4BDL - chains A and B; structure by X-ray diffraction, 1.75 A resolution.

[Chain A (and B)]
Molecule: Glutamate receptor, ionotropic kainate 2
From: Rattus norvegicus
Notes: fragment: ligand binding domain, residues 429-544, 667-806; chain B of this document is another copy of the same molecule, construct and numbering; everything in this record applies to it too
UniProt: P42260 (GRIK2_RAT); numbering as in UniProt; present here: 429-544, 667-806
Chain sequence (261 residues; each row starts with the number of its first residue; note: 120 numbers in that range are skipped by the numbering (no residue carries them; nothing is unmodelled there)):
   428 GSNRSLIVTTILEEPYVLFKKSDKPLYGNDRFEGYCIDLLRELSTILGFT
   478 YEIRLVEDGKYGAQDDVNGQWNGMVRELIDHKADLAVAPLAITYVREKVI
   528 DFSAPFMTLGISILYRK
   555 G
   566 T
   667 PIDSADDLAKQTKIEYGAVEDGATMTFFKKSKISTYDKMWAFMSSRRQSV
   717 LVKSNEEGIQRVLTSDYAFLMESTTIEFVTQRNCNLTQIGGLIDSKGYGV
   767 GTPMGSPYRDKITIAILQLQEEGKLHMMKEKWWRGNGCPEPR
Disordered / not traced: 428-430, 800-808 (chain B: 428-431, 800-808)
Construct notes: expression tag (428, 807-808); engineered mutation Ala531 (Lys in P42260); linker (555, 566)
Bound ions: Na+ site 1: Glu524, Ile527, Asp528 (shared with Asp776(B) of chain B); Na+ site 2: Asp776 (shared with Glu524(B), Ile527(B), Asp528(B) of chain B)
Residues lining bound ligands: glutamic acid (GLU): Tyr488, Pro516, Leu517, Ala518, Arg523, Val685, Gly688, Ala689, Thr690, Asn721, Met737, Glu738, Tyr764
UniProt features mapped onto this chain:
  - binding site (L-glutamate): Pro516, Ala518, Arg523, Ala689, Thr690, Glu738
  - glycosylation (N-linked (GlcNAc...) asparagine): Asn430, Asn751
  - mutagenesis: Asn751 (N751Q: Loss of glycosylation)
From the paper describing this entry:
  - mutagenesis - K531A: increased signaling in response to kainate
  - binding site for glutamic acid: Arg523, Glu738
  - conformationally variable residues (domain motion, side-chain flip): Lys544, Arg775, Asp776
  - self-association interface (contacts with another copy of this molecule); pairs are residue here / residue on that copy: Arg775-Arg775
  - Na+ coordination: Asp776

[How chain A and chain B interact]
Residue-residue contacts (35; chain A residue first):
  Ile519(A) - Leu783(B)  hydrophobic
  Thr520(A) - Leu783(B)
  Thr520(A) - Glu787(B)
  Tyr521(A) - Ile780(B)  hydrophobic
  Tyr521(A) - Leu783(B)
  Tyr521(A) - Gln784(B)
  Tyr521(A) - Glu787(B)  hydrogen bond (backbone-side chain)
  Glu524(A) - Asp776(B)
  Glu524(A) - Thr779(B)
  Glu524(A) - Ile780(B)
  Glu524(A) - Leu783(B)
  Asp528(A) - Arg775(B)  salt bridge
  Asp528(A) - Asp776(B)
  Pro532(A) - Pro532(B)
  Lys696(A) - Glu787(B)  salt bridge
  Ser761(A) - Gln786(B)  hydrogen bond (backbone-side chain)
  Lys762(A) - Gln786(B)
  Met770(A) - Asp776(B)
  Arg775(A) - Asp528(B)  salt bridge
  Arg775(A) - Arg775(B)
  Asp776(A) - Glu524(B)
  Asp776(A) - Asp528(B)
  Thr779(A) - Glu524(B)
  Ile780(A) - Tyr521(B)
  Ile780(A) - Glu524(B)
  Ile780(A) - Lys525(B)
  Leu783(A) - Ile519(B)  hydrophobic
  Leu783(A) - Thr520(B)
  Leu783(A) - Tyr521(B)  hydrophobic
  Leu783(A) - Glu524(B)
  Gln784(A) - Tyr521(B)
  Gln786(A) - Ser761(B)  hydrogen bond (side chain-backbone)
  Gln786(A) - Lys762(B)
  Glu787(A) - Thr520(B)
  Glu787(A) - Tyr521(B)  hydrogen bond (side chain-backbone)
Other interface residues (no listed pair), chain A (21 interface residues in all): Lys525, Thr535, Phe693
Other interface residues (no listed pair), chain B (19 interface residues in all): Thr535, Met770
The authors on this interface:
  - pairs named by the authors: Arg775(A)-Arg775(B)

[In short]
Chain A and chain B form an interface of 21 and 19 residues respectively, with 4 hydrogen bonds and 3 salt
bridges. Among the polar pairs are Asp528(A)-Arg775(B), Lys696(A)-Glu787(B) and Tyr521(A)-Glu787(B). The paper
describes a contact between Arg775(A) and Arg775(B). The paper reports a binding site for glutamic acid at
Arg523(A) and Glu738(A); K531A of chain A increases signaling in response to kainate.
Chain A and chain B are both Glutamate receptor, ionotropic kainate 2 (Rattus norvegicus); the structure,
Crystal structure of the GluK2 K531A LBD dimer in complex with glutamate, was determined by X-ray diffraction
together with 4BDM, 4BDN, 4BDO, 4BDQ and 4BDR from the same study.
